Entry 7X01 (electron microscopy, 2.62 A resolution); this record covers chains I and J of the 12 polymer chains in the assembly.

[Chain I (and J)]
Name: mRNA-capping enzyme nsP1
Source organism: Chikungunya virus strain S27-African prototype
Notes: EC 2.1.1.-, 2.7.7.-; chain J of this document is another copy of the same molecule, construct and numbering; everything in this record applies to it too
Reference sequence: Q8JUX6 (POLN_CHIKS); numbering as in UniProt (aligned over 1-516)
Amino-acid sequence (552 residues; each row starts with the number of its first residue):
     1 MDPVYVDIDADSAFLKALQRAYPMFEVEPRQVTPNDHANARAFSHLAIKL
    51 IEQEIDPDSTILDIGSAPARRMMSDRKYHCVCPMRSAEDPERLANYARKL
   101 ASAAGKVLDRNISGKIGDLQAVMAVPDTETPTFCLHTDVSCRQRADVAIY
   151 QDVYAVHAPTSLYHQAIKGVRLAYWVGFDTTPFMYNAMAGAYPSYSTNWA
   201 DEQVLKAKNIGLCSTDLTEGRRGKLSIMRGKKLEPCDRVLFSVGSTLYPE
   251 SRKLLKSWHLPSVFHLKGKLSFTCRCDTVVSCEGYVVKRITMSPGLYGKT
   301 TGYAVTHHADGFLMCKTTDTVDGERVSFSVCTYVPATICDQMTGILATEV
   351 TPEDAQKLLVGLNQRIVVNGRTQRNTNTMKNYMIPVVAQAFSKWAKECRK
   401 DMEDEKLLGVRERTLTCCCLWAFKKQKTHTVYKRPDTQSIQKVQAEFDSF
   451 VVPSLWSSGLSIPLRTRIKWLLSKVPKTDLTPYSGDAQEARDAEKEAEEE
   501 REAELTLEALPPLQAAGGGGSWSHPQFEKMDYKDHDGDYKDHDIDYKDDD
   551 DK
Disordered / not traced: 1, 224-228, 364-376, 414-421, 449-552
Construct notes: expression tag (517-552)
Bound ions: Zn2+: His79, Glu129, Cys134, Cys141
Residues lining bound ligands: FHA (7XQ; (1R,2S,3S,4R,5R)-3-(6-aminopurin-9-yl)-4-fluoranyl-5-(2-hydroxyethyl)cyclopentane-1,2-diol): Ile64, Gly65, Pro83, Arg85, Ser86, Glu88, Asp89, Arg92, Thr137, Asp138, Gln151, Asp152, Val153, Val156

[Chain I / chain J interface]
Pairs across the interface - 100 pairs, chain I then chain J:
  Gln31(I) with Pro23(J)
  Val32(I) with Pro23(J); Met24(J)
  Pro34(I) with Arg20(J); Ala21(J); Pro23(J); Met24(J)
  Asp36(I) with His307(J)
  Ala87(I) with Val263(J), hydrophobic; Thr273(J); Arg275(J)
  Glu88(I) with Arg275(J)
  Pro90(I) with Tyr297(J), hydrophobic
  Glu91(I) with Arg275(J); Thr291(J); Ser293(J), hydrogen bond
  Ser196(I) with Asp436(J)
  Asn198(I) with Asp436(J); Gln438(J), hydrogen bond
  Leu205(I) with Tyr303(J)
  Lys208(I) with Thr428(J)
  Asn209(I) with Trp394(J); Arg434(J)
  Gly211(I) with Thr437(J); Gln438(J), hydrogen bond (backbone-backbone)
  Leu212(I) with Gln438(J)
  Cys213(I) with Lys433(J), hydrogen bond (backbone-side chain); Gln438(J); Ser439(J)
  Ser214(I) with Tyr185(J), hydrogen bond; Ser439(J); Ile440(J), hydrogen bond (side chain-backbone); Gln441(J), hydrogen bond
  Thr215(I) with Tyr185(J); Val431(J)
  Asp216(I) with Thr428(J)
  Leu217(I) with Ser329(J); Thr428(J); His429(J); Thr430(J); Val431(J), hydrophobic
  Thr218(I) with Lys425(J); Gln426(J); Lys427(J); Thr428(J), hydrogen bond (backbone-backbone)
  Glu219(I) with Lys316(J), salt bridge; Lys427(J); His429(J)
  Gly220(I) with Lys425(J); Gln426(J)
  Arg221(I) with Lys424(J); Lys425(J), hydrogen bond (backbone-backbone)
  Gly223(I) with Ala422(J); Phe423(J)
  Gly230(I) with Arg411(J); Arg413(J)
  Lys231(I) with Gly409(J); Val410(J); Arg411(J)
  Lys232(I) with Gly409(J); Arg411(J)
  Leu233(I) with Gly409(J), hydrogen bond (backbone-backbone); Arg411(J)
  Ser242(I) with Val305(J); Gln438(J)
  Gly244(I) with His307(J), hydrogen bond (backbone-side chain); Gln438(J), hydrogen bond (backbone-side chain)
  Leu247(I) with Tyr303(J), hydrophobic; Val305(J), hydrophobic
  Lys316(I) with Glu405(J), salt bridge; Lys406(J), hydrogen bond (side chain-backbone); Leu408(J)
  Thr318(I) with Glu405(J)
  Thr320(I) with Asp401(J)
  Gly323(I) with Lys424(J); Lys425(J); Gln426(J), hydrogen bond (backbone-backbone)
  Glu324(I) with Arg411(J); Arg413(J), salt bridge; Phe423(J)
  Arg325(I) with Lys400(J); Asp401(J), salt bridge; Asp404(J), salt bridge; Lys406(J); Gln426(J)
  Val326(I) with Arg411(J)
  Ser327(I) with Lys406(J); Leu407(J); Gly409(J)
  Glu353(I) with Arg399(J), salt bridge
  Gln356(I) with Ala347(J)
  Val360(I) with Thr343(J)
  Lys380(I) with Asp436(J), salt bridge
  Asn381(I) with Asp340(J); Thr343(J)
  Tyr382(I) with Arg434(J); Asp436(J)
  Gln389(I) with Met402(J)
  Lys393(I) with Glu405(J), salt bridge
  His429(I) with Glu405(J), salt bridge
Also at the interface, not in a pair above, chain I (64 interface residues in all): Thr33, Met84, Ser86, Glu202, Ile210, Arg222, Arg229, Ser245, Pro249, Asp322, Phe328, Pro352, Lys357, Asn377, Pro385
Also at the interface, not in a pair above, chain J (61 interface residues in all): Asp277, Thr278, Met292, Thr301, Met314, Cys315, Gly344, Glu397, Cys398, Pro435

[Overview]
The interface between chain I and chain J involves 64 residues on one side and 61 on the other, with 14
hydrogen bonds and 9 salt bridges. Polar pairs include Glu219(I)-Lys316(J), Lys316(I)-Glu405(J) and
Glu324(I)-Arg413(J). Bound to chain I: FHA.
Chain I and chain J are both mRNA-capping enzyme nsP1 (Chikungunya virus strain S27-African prototype); the
structure, Cryo-EM Structure of Chikungunya Virus Nonstructural Protein 1 with inhibitor FHA, was determined
by electron microscopy (same publication as 7FGG, 7FGH and 7FGI).
